PDB entry 2J0J | X-ray diffraction, 2.80 A resolution | chain A

== Chain A ==
Name: Focal adhesion kinase 1
Organism: Gallus gallus
Notes: EC 2.7.10.2; fragment: ferm and kinase domains, residues 31-686
Reference sequence: Q00944 (FAK1_CHICK); residue numbers follow UniProt; this construct covers 31-686
Sequence (656 residues; numbered 31 to 686; the number before each row is that of its first residue):
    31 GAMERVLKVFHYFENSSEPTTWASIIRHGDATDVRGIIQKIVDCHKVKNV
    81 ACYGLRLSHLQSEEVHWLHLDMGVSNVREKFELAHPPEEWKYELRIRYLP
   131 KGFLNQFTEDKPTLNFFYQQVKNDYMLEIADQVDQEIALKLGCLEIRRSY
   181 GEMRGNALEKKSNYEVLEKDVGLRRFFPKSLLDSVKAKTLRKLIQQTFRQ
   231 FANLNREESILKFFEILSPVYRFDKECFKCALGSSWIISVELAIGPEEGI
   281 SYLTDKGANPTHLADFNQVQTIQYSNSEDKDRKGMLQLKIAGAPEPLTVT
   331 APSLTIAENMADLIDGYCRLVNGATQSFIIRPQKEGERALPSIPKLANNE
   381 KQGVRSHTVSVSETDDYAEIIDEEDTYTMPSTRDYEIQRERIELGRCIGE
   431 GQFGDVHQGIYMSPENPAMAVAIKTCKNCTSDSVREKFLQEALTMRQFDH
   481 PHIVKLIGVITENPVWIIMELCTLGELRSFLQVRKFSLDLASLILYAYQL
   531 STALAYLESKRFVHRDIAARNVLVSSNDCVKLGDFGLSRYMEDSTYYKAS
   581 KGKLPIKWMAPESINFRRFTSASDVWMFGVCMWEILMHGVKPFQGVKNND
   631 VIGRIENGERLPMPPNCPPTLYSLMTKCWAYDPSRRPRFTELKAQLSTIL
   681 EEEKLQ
Not modelled in the structure: 31-34, 363-393, 574-583
Construct notes: conflict Ser556 (Ala in Q00944), Asn557 (Thr in Q00944)
Small-molecule neighbours: 1,2,3,4-tetrahydrogen-staurosporine (4ST): Ile428, Gly429, Glu430, Val436, Ala452, Lys454, Glu471, Val484, Met499, Glu500, Leu501, Cys502, Gly505, Glu506, Arg550, Asn551, Leu553, Asp564
Swiss-Prot annotation at these positions:
  - active site: Asp546 (Proton acceptor)
  - binding site (ATP): Ile428 to Gly434, Lys454, Glu500 to Cys502
  - modified residue (Phosphotyrosine): Tyr397, Tyr407, Tyr576, Tyr577
  - mutagenesis: Asp395 (D395A: Abolishes interaction with PIK3R1)
From the paper describing this entry:
  - contacts within the chain: Tyr180-Phe596 (hydrophobic contact), Met183-Phe596 (hydrophobic contact), Val196-Phe596 (hydrophobic contact), Leu197-Phe596 (hydrophobic contact)
  - post-translational modification sites: Tyr397 (citing earlier work)
  - conformationally variable residues (loop rearrangement, order/disorder transition): Gln363 to Glu393, Leu567 to Asp573, Ser574 to Lys583
  - mutagenesis - Y180A/M183A, V196D/L197D, S463Y, F596D: increased catalytic activity
  - mutagenesis - K454R: abolished catalytic activity
  - mutagenesis - V196D/L197D: increased signaling

== Overview ==
Chain A binds 1,2,3,4-tetrahydrogen-staurosporine. Curated annotation (UniProt) lists active-site residue
Asp546, 11 ATP-binding residues and one mutagenesis site. From the paper: Y180A/M183A, V196D/L197D and S463Y,
among others, increase catalytic activity; a modification site at Tyr397; 5 substitutions were tested in all.
Chain A is Focal adhesion kinase 1 (Gallus gallus); the structure, Crystal structure of a fragment of focal
adhesion kinase containing the FERM and kinase domains, was determined by X-ray diffraction together with
2J0K, 2J0M and 2J0L from the same study.
